PDB entry 9ATB | electron microscopy, 3.40 A resolution | chains B and J of the 22 polymer chains in the assembly

== Chain B (and J) ==
Molecule: Flagellin
Source organism: Cupriavidus gilardii
Notes: chain J of this document is another copy of the same molecule, construct and numbering; everything in this record applies to it too
UniProt: A0A849B394 (A0A849B394_9BURK); the construct has insertions or renumbered stretches relative to UniProt, so the offset changes along the chain: 1-285 = UniProt 1-285; 287-397 = UniProt 286-396
Chain sequence (397 residues; row label = number of the first residue in the row):
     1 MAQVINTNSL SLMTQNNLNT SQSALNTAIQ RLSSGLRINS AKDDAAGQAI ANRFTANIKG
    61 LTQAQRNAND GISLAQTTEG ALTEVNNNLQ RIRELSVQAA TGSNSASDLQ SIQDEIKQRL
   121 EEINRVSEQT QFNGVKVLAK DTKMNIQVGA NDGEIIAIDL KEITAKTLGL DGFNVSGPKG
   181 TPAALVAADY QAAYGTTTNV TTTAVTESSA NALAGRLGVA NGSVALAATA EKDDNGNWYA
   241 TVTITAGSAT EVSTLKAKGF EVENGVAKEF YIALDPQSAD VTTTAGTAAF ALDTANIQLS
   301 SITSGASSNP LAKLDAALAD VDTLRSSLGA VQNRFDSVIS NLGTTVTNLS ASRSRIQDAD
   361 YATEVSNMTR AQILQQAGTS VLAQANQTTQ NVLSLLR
Not modelled in the structure: 1, 397
Construct notes: conflict K59 (Arg in A0A849B394), T196 (Ala in A0A849B394), N199 (Gln in A0A849B394), 21 further conflict positions vs the reference (A0A849B394) not listed; insertion (286)

== Chain B / chain J interface ==
Contacting residue pairs - 8 pairs, chain B then chain J:
  A362(B) with Q15(J)
  T363(B) with Q15(J)
  S366(B) with Q15(J); N386(J)
  R370(B) with I5(J); N6(J)
  I373(B) with T389(J)
  Q376(B) with L393(J)
Interface residues without a listed pair, chain B (9 interface residues in all): V365, A377, S380
Interface residues without a listed pair, chain J (8 interface residues in all): S11, L396

== Summary ==
9 residues of chain B face 8 of chain J across their interface.
Chain B and chain J are both Flagellin (Cupriavidus gilardii); the structure, cryo-EM of Cupriavidus gilardii
flagellum, was determined by electron microscopy together with 9ATL from the same study.
